PDB entry 1PT3 | X-ray diffraction, 2.50 A resolution | chains C and A of the 8 polymer chains in the assembly

# Chain C
Molecule: 8-nt DNA strand
Sequence (8 nucleotides; numbered 1 to 8; the number before each row is that of its first residue):
     1 GCGATCGC

# Chain A
Name: Colicin E7
Organism: Escherichia coli str. K12 substr
Notes: EC 3.1.-.-
Reference sequence: Q47112 (CEA7_ECOLI); residue numbers follow UniProt; this construct covers 449-576
Amino-acid sequence (128 residues; numbered 449 to 576; the number before each row is that of its first residue):
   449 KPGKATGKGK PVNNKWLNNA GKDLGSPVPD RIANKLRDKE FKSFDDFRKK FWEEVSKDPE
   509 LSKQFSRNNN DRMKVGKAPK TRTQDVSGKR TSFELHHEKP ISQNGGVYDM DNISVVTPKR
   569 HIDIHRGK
Curated features (UniProtKB/Swiss-Prot):
  - binding site (Zn(2+)): His-544, His-569, His-573
Reported in the primary citation:
  - catalytic residues: His-545
  - binding site for the 8-nt DNA strand: Lys-497
  - binding site for the 8-nt DNA strand (chain C): Asp-493

# Interface between chain C and chain A
Pairs across the interface (19; chain C residue first):
  DA4(C) / Glu-542(A)  phosphate contact
  DA4(C) / Leu-543(A)  phosphate contact
  DA4(C) / His-544(A)  salt bridge to the phosphate
  DA4(C) / His-545(A)  salt bridge to the phosphate
  DA4(C) / His-569(A)  salt bridge to the phosphate
  DT5(C) / Asp-493(A)  base contact
  DT5(C) / Arg-496(A)  salt bridge to the phosphate
  DT5(C) / Ala-526(A)  phosphate contact
  DT5(C) / Ser-540(A)  hydrogen bond to the phosphate
  DT5(C) / Glu-542(A)  phosphate contact
  DT5(C) / Leu-543(A)  hydrogen bond to the phosphate
  DC6(C) / Asp-493(A)  hydrogen bond to the base
  DC6(C) / Arg-496(A)  base contact
  DC6(C) / Arg-520(A)  salt bridge to the phosphate
  DC6(C) / Lys-525(A)  phosphate contact
  DC6(C) / Ala-526(A)  hydrogen bond to the phosphate
  DC6(C) / Ser-540(A)  hydrogen bond to the phosphate
  DG7(C) / Lys-525(A)  phosphate contact
  DC8(C) / Lys-497(A)  base contact
Other interface residues (no listed pair), chain C (6 interface residues in all): DG3
Other interface residues (no listed pair), chain A (18 interface residues in all): Phe-492, Gly-524, Lys-528, Arg-538, Phe-541, His-573

# In short
Chain C and chain A form an interface of 6 and 18 residues respectively; the contacts include 5 hydrogen bonds
and 5 salt bridges. Among the polar pairs are DC6(C)/Asp-493(A), DT5(C)/Ser-540(A) and DT5(C)/Leu-543(A). From
the paper: the catalytic residue His-545(A); a binding site for the 8-nt DNA strand at Lys-497(A).
Here chain C is an 8-nt DNA strand and chain A is Colicin E7 (Escherichia coli str. K12 substr). Entry 1PT3
(Crystal structures of nuclease-ColE7 complexed with octamer DNA) was determined by X-ray diffraction.
